PDB entry 7NUN | electron microscopy, 3.60 A resolution | chains 1 and 3 of the 5 polymer chains in the assembly

Chain 1:
Protein: Genome polyprotein
From: Human rhinovirus 14
Notes: EC 3.4.22.29, 3.6.1.15, 3.4.22.28, 2.7.7.48
UniProtKB: P03303 (POLG_HRV14); residues -3 to 289 here correspond to UniProt positions 564-856 (UniProt number = residue number + 567)
Sequence (293 residues; row label = number of the first residue in the row; numbers below 1 keep their minus sign (Ala-3 is residue -3)):
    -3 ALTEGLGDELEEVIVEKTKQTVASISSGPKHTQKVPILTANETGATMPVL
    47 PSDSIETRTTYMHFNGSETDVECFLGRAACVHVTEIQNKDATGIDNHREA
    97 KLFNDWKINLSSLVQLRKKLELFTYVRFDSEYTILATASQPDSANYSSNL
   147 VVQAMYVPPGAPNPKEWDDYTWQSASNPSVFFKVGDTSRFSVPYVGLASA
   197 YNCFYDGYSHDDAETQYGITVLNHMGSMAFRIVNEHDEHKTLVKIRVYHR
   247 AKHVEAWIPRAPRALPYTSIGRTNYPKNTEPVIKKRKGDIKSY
Unresolved in the structure: -3 to 16
UniProt features mapped onto this chain:
  - region: Ala-3 to Thr17 (Amphipathic alpha-helix)
  - site: Tyr289 (Cleavage)

Chain 3:
Protein: Genome polyprotein
From: Human rhinovirus 14
Notes: EC 3.4.22.29, 3.6.1.15, 3.4.22.28, 2.7.7.48
UniProtKB: P03303 (POLG_HRV14); residues 1-236 here correspond to UniProt positions 332-567 (UniProt number = residue number + 331)
Sequence (236 residues; numbered 1 to 236; the number before each row is that of its first residue):
     1 GLPTTTLPGSGQFLTTDDRQSPSALPNYEPTPRIHIPGKVHNLLEIIQVD
    51 TLIPMNNTHTKDEVNSYLIPLNANRQNEQVFGTNLFIGDGVFKTTLLGEI
   101 VQYYTHWSGSLRFSLMYTGPALSSAKLILAYTPPGARGPQDRREAMLGTH
   151 VVWDIGLQSTIVMTIPWTSGVQFRYTDPDTYTSAGFLSCWYQTSLILPPE
   201 TTGQVYLLSFISACPDFKLRLMKDTQTISQTVALTE
UniProt features mapped onto this chain:
  - region: Ala233 to Glu236 (Amphipathic alpha-helix)

How chain 1 and chain 3 interact:
Residue-residue contacts - 161 pairs, chain 1 then chain 3:
  Ala19(1) - Asp216(3)
  Ile33(1) - Val151(3)  hydrophobic
  Ile33(1) - Thr160(3)
  Ile33(1) - Ile161(3)
  Ile33(1) - Val162(3)  hydrogen bond (backbone-backbone)
  Leu34(1) - Trp153(3)
  Leu34(1) - Gln158(3)
  Leu34(1) - Thr160(3)
  Leu34(1) - Ile161(3)  hydrophobic
  Thr35(1) - Gln158(3)
  Thr35(1) - Ser159(3)  hydrogen bond (backbone-backbone)
  Thr35(1) - Thr160(3)  hydrogen bond (backbone-backbone)
  Thr35(1) - Val162(3)
  Ala36(1) - Thr160(3)
  Asn37(1) - Asp50(3)
  Asn37(1) - Thr160(3)  hydrogen bond (backbone-side chain)
  Asn37(1) - Phe210(3)
  Glu38(1) - Met116(3)
  Glu38(1) - Ser159(3)  hydrogen bond
  Thr42(1) - Gln48(3)
  Thr42(1) - Asp50(3)
  Met43(1) - Arg112(3)  hydrogen bond (backbone-side chain)
  Val45(1) - Arg112(3)  hydrogen bond (backbone-side chain)
  Val45(1) - Val162(3)  hydrophobic
  Val45(1) - Thr164(3)
  Val45(1) - Cys214(3)
  Leu46(1) - Thr164(3)
  Leu46(1) - Pro215(3)  hydrophobic
  Pro47(1) - Ser110(3)
  Pro47(1) - Thr164(3)
  Ser50(1) - Val151(3)
  Met58(1) - Pro215(3)
  Met58(1) - Asp216(3)
  Met58(1) - Lys218(3)
  Phe60(1) - Lys218(3)
  Phe60(1) - Leu219(3)
  Gly62(1) - Asn42(3)  hydrogen bond (backbone-side chain)
  Glu64(1) - Tyr104(3)  hydrogen bond (backbone-side chain)
  Glu64(1) - Arg220(3)
  Glu64(1) - Leu221(3)  hydrogen bond (side chain-backbone)
  Glu64(1) - Met222(3)  hydrogen bond (side chain-backbone)
  Thr65(1) - Asn42(3)  hydrogen bond
  Thr65(1) - Leu43(3)  hydrogen bond (backbone-backbone)
  Thr65(1) - Leu44(3)
  Thr65(1) - Tyr104(3)
  Thr65(1) - Leu219(3)
  Asp66(1) - His41(3)
  Asp66(1) - Asn42(3)
  Val67(1) - Val40(3)
  Val67(1) - His41(3)  hydrogen bond (backbone-backbone)
  Cys69(1) - Met222(3)
  Phe70(1) - Leu43(3)  hydrophobic
  Phe70(1) - Tyr103(3)  hydrophobic
  Phe70(1) - Tyr104(3)
  Phe70(1) - Met222(3)
  Arg73(1) - Thr15(3)
  Arg73(1) - Thr16(3)
  Arg73(1) - Met222(3)
  Ala74(1) - Thr15(3)  hydrogen bond (backbone-backbone)
  Lys103(1) - Glu236(3)
  Ser107(1) - Leu234(3)
  Ser108(1) - Gln230(3)  hydrogen bond (backbone-side chain)
  Ser108(1) - Leu234(3)  hydrogen bond (backbone-backbone)
  Leu109(1) - Gln230(3)
  Val110(1) - Ser229(3)
  Val110(1) - Gln230(3)  hydrogen bond (backbone-side chain)
  Lys114(1) - Glu99(3)  salt bridge
  Lys114(1) - Tyr103(3)  hydrogen bond
  Lys114(1) - Thr225(3)  hydrogen bond
  Lys114(1) - Thr227(3)
  Lys114(1) - Ile228(3)
  Lys115(1) - Tyr103(3)
  Lys115(1) - Asp224(3)  salt bridge
  Leu118(1) - Ile46(3)  hydrophobic
  Leu118(1) - Ile100(3)  hydrophobic
  Phe119(1) - Val40(3)  hydrophobic
  Tyr121(1) - Ile36(3)  hydrophobic
  Arg123(1) - Pro30(3)
  Glu127(1) - Arg19(3)
  Glu127(1) - Ser21(3)  hydrogen bond
  Pro174(1) - Ala24(3)
  Pro174(1) - Leu25(3)  hydrophobic
  Arg185(1) - Asp17(3)  salt bridge
  Arg185(1) - Arg19(3)
  Arg185(1) - Pro22(3)
  Phe186(1) - Pro22(3)
  Phe186(1) - Ala24(3)  hydrophobic
  Ser187(1) - Ser21(3)  hydrogen bond
  Ser187(1) - Pro22(3)  hydrogen bond (backbone-backbone)
  Ser187(1) - Ser23(3)
  Ser187(1) - Ala24(3)  hydrogen bond (backbone-backbone)
  Pro189(1) - Tyr28(3)  hydrophobic
  Tyr190(1) - Tyr28(3)  hydrogen bond (backbone-side chain)
  Tyr190(1) - Pro30(3)
  Val191(1) - Leu25(3)  hydrophobic
  Val191(1) - Tyr28(3)
  Gly192(1) - Thr31(3)  hydrogen bond (backbone-side chain)
  Leu193(1) - Thr31(3)  hydrogen bond (backbone-side chain)
  Ala194(1) - Thr31(3)
  Ser195(1) - Pro32(3)  hydrogen bond (side chain-backbone)
  Ser195(1) - Ile34(3)
  Ile215(1) - Glu236(3)
  Arg246(1) - Leu14(3)
  Arg246(1) - Thr15(3)
  Arg246(1) - Asp17(3)  salt bridge
  Lys248(1) - Asp18(3)
  Ala252(1) - Lys39(3)
  Ala252(1) - Val40(3)  hydrogen bond (backbone-backbone)
  Trp253(1) - Ile36(3)  hydrogen bond (side chain-backbone)
  Trp253(1) - Gly38(3)
  Trp253(1) - Lys39(3)
  Ile254(1) - Pro37(3)
  Ile254(1) - Gly38(3)  hydrogen bond (backbone-backbone)
  Pro255(1) - Gly38(3)
  Pro255(1) - Val40(3)
  Pro255(1) - Ile46(3)  hydrophobic
  Pro258(1) - Leu96(3)  hydrophobic
  Pro258(1) - Glu99(3)
  Ala260(1) - Thr227(3)
  Leu261(1) - Ile228(3)
  Tyr263(1) - Ile228(3)  hydrophobic
  Tyr263(1) - Leu234(3)  hydrophobic
  Ser265(1) - Thr235(3)
  Ile266(1) - Leu234(3)
  Ile266(1) - Thr235(3)  hydrogen bond (backbone-backbone)
  Ile266(1) - Glu236(3)
  Pro277(1) - Asp62(3)
  Val278(1) - Asp62(3)  hydrogen bond (backbone-side chain)
  Val278(1) - Lys93(3)
  Val278(1) - Thr94(3)
  Ile279(1) - Asn57(3)
  Ile279(1) - Asp62(3)  hydrogen bond (backbone-side chain)
  Ile279(1) - Ser66(3)
  Lys280(1) - Asn57(3)  hydrogen bond (backbone-side chain)
  Lys280(1) - Lys93(3)
  Lys281(1) - Asn57(3)
  Lys281(1) - His59(3)
  Arg282(1) - Asn57(3)  hydrogen bond (backbone-backbone)
  Gly284(1) - Thr58(3)
  Asp285(1) - Thr58(3)
  Ile286(1) - Met55(3)
  Ile286(1) - Asn56(3)
  Ile286(1) - Thr58(3)
  Ile286(1) - Pro70(3)
  Ile286(1) - Val80(3)
  Ile286(1) - Phe81(3)
  Ile286(1) - Gly82(3)  hydrogen bond (backbone-backbone)
  Lys287(1) - Gln79(3)
  Lys287(1) - Gly82(3)
  Ser288(1) - Gly82(3)
  Ser288(1) - Thr83(3)
  Tyr289(1) - Gln79(3)  hydrogen bond
  Tyr289(1) - Gly82(3)
  Tyr289(1) - Thr83(3)
  Tyr289(1) - Asn84(3)
  Tyr289(1) - Gly138(3)
  Tyr289(1) - Pro139(3)  hydrogen bond (side chain-backbone)
  Tyr289(1) - Phe186(3)  hydrophobic
  Tyr289(1) - Leu187(3)
  Tyr289(1) - Ser188(3)
  Tyr289(1) - Trp190(3)
Other interface residues (no listed pair), chain 1 (84 interface residues in all): Pro44, Ile51, Gln111, Arg113, Leu131, Val188, Ala196, Tyr244, Glu251, Arg259, Pro262, Thr264
Other interface residues (no listed pair), chain 3 (99 interface residues in all): Phe13, Arg33, Val49, Pro54, Thr60, Lys61, Ile69, Asp89, Gly90, Thr149, Asp154, Met163, Pro166, Phe173, Ala233

Summary:
84 residues of chain 1 and 99 residues of chain 3 are in contact; the contacts include 39 hydrogen bonds and 4
salt bridges. Polar pairs include Lys114(1)-Glu99(3), Lys115(1)-Asp224(3) and Arg185(1)-Asp17(3).
Chain 1 is Genome polyprotein and chain 3 is Genome polyprotein, both from Human rhinovirus 14; the structure,
Rhinovirus 14 ICAM-1 virion-like particle at pH 6.2, was determined by electron microscopy (same publication
as 7BG6, 7BG7, 7NUL, 7NUM, 7NUO and 7NUQ).
